PDB entry 6KXS | electron microscopy, 3.40 A resolution | chains H and K of the 12 polymer chains in the assembly

== Chain H (and K) ==
Name: Immunoglobulin heavy constant mu
Source organism: Homo sapiens
Notes: chain K of this document is another copy of the same molecule, construct and numbering; everything in this record applies to it too
Reference sequence: P01871 (IGHM_HUMAN); residues 229-576 here correspond to UniProt positions 106-453 (UniProt number = residue number - 123)
Amino-acid sequence (383 residues; each row starts with the number of its first residue):
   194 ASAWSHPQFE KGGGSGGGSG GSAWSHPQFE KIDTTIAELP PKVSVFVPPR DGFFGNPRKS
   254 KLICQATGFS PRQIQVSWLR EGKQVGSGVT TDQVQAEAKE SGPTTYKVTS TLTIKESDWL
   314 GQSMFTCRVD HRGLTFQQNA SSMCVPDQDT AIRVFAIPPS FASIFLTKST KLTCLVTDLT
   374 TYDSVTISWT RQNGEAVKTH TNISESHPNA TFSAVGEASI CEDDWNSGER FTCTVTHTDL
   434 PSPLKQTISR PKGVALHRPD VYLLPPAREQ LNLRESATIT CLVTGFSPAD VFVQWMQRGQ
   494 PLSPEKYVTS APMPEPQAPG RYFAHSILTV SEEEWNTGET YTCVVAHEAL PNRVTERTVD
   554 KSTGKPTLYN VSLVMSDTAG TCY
Unresolved in the structure: 194-344, 445-446 (chain K: 194-344, 447-448)
Sequence notes: expression tag (194-228)
Cystine bridges: Cys367-Cys426, Cys474-Cys536
Covalent attachments: N-acetylglucosamine (NAG) linked to Asn563
Swiss-Prot annotation at these positions:
  - glycosylation (N-linked (GlcNAc...) asparagine): Asn332 (complex), Asn395, Asn402
Reported in the primary citation:
  - self-association interface (contacts with another copy of this molecule); pairs are residue here / residue on that copy: Val567-Val567
  - post-translational modification sites: Asn563
  - binding site for N-acetylglucosamine: Asn563
  - specificity-determining residues: Arg451, Arg514 (by similarity / conservation)

== How chain H and chain K interact ==
Cross-chain cystine bridges: Cys414(H)-Cys414(K), Cys575(H)-Cys575(K)
Residue-residue contacts - 41 pairs, chain H then chain K:
  Phe358(H) - Asn545(K)
  Cys414(H) - Cys414(K)  disulfide
  Glu415(H) - Cys414(K)  hydrogen bond
  Asp416(H) - Ile413(K)
  Asp416(H) - Cys414(K)
  Gln487(H) - Asn545(K)
  Met489(H) - Asn545(K)
  Pro544(H) - Gly492(K)
  Asn545(H) - Phe358(K)
  Asn545(H) - Val537(K)
  Val547(H) - Val547(K)
  Thr548(H) - Glu549(K)
  Glu549(H) - Val547(K)
  Glu549(H) - Thr548(K)
  Thr560(H) - Pro559(K)
  Thr560(H) - Thr560(K)
  Leu561(H) - Leu561(K)
  Leu561(H) - Tyr562(K)
  Tyr562(H) - Tyr562(K)  hydrophobic
  Asn563(H) - Tyr562(K)
  Asn563(H) - Asn563(K)
  Asn563(H) - Val564(K)
  Val564(H) - Val564(K)
  Ser565(H) - Val564(K)  hydrogen bond (backbone-backbone)
  Ser565(H) - Ser565(K)
  Ser565(H) - Leu566(K)
  Leu566(H) - Leu566(K)
  Val567(H) - Leu566(K)  hydrogen bond (backbone-backbone)
  Val567(H) - Val567(K)
  Val567(H) - Met568(K)  hydrogen bond (backbone-backbone)
  Val567(H) - Ser569(K)
  Ser569(H) - Ser569(K)
  Asp570(H) - Ser569(K)
  Asp570(H) - Ala572(K)
  Thr574(H) - Gly573(K)
  Cys575(H) - Gly573(K)
  Cys575(H) - Cys575(K)  disulfide
  Tyr576(H) - Ser565(K)
  Tyr576(H) - Val567(K)
  Tyr576(H) - Gly573(K)
  Tyr576(H) - Thr574(K)
Interface residues without a listed pair, chain H (28 interface residues in all): Lys361, Arg546, Lys558, Met568
Interface residues without a listed pair, chain K (27 interface residues in all): Lys361, Gln487, Pro544

== Summary ==
28 residues of chain H face 27 of chain K across their interface; the contacts include 2 disulfide bonds and 4
hydrogen bonds. Among the polar pairs are Glu415(H)-Cys414(K), Ser565(H)-Val564(K) and Val567(H)-Leu566(K).
N-acetylglucosamine is covalently linked to Asn563(H). From the paper: a binding site for N-acetylglucosamine
at Asn563(H); specificity determinants Arg451(H) and Arg514(H).
Both chains are Immunoglobulin heavy constant mu (Homo sapiens). Entry 6KXS (Cryo-EM structure of human IgM-Fc
in complex with the J chain and the ectodomain of pIgR) was determined by electron microscopy.
